9J7B - chains J and C of the 11 polymer chains in the assembly; structure by electron microscopy, 4.12 A resolution (low resolution: residue-level contacts below are approximate; hydrogen-bond / salt-bridge calls are withheld).

Chain J:
Molecule: Protein fem-1 homolog B
Organism: Homo sapiens
UniProtKB: Q9UK73 (FEM1B_HUMAN); residue numbers follow UniProt; this construct covers 1-627
Sequence (627 residues; row label = number of the first residue in the row):
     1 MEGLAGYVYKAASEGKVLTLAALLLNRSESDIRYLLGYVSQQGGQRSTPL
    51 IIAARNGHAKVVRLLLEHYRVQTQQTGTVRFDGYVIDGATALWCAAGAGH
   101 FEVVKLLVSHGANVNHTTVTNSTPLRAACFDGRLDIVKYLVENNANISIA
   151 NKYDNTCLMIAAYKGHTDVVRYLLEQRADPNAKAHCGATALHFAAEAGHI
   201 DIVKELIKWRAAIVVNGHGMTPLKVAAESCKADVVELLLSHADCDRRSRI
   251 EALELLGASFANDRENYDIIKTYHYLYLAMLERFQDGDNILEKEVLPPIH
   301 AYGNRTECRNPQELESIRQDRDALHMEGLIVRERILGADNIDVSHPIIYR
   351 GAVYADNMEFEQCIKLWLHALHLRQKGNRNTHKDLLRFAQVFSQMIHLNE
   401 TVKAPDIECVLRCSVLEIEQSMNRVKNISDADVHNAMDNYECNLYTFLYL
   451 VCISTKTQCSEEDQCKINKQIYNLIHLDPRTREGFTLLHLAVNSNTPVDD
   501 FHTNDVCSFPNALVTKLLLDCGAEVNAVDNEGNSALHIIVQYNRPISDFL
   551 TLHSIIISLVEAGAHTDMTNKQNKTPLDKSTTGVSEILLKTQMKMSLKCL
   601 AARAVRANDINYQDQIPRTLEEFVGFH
Curated features (UniProtKB/Swiss-Prot):
  - binding site (Zn(2+)): His185, Cys186, His218
  - site: Asp342, Val343 (Cleavage)
  - mutagenesis: Asp82 (D82A: Abolished binding to -Gly-Leu-Asp-Arg C-degron at the C-terminus; when associated with A-131), Phe130 (F130A: Abolished binding to -Gly-Leu-Asp-Arg C-degron at the C-terminus), Asp131 (D131A: Abolished binding to -Gly-Leu-Asp-Arg C-degron at the C-terminus; when associated with A-82), Tyr163 (Y163A: Strongly reduced binding to -Gly-Leu-Asp-Arg C-degron at the C-terminus; when associated with A-193), Phe193 (F193A: Strongly reduced binding to -Gly-Leu-Asp-Arg C-degron at the C-terminus; when associated with A-163), Asp342 (D342A: Prevents cleavage by a caspase-3-like protease), Asp356 (D356A: Does not affect cleavage by a caspase-3-like protease), Leu597 (L597A: Abolished ability to promote ubiquitination of target proteins such as GLI1)

Chain C:
Molecule: Mitochondrial import receptor subunit TOM20 homolog
Organism: Homo sapiens
UniProtKB: Q15388 (TOM20_HUMAN); numbering as in UniProt (aligned over 25-145)
Sequence (121 residues; row label = number of the first residue in the row):
    25 DRKRRSDPNFKNRLRERRKKQKLAKERAGLSKLPDLKDAEAVQKFFLEEI
    75 QLGEELLAQGEYEKGVDHLTNAIAVCGQPQQLLQVLQQTLPPPVFQMLLT
   125 KLPTISQRIVSAQSLAEDDVE
Not modelled in the structure: 25-65, 127-145
Curated features (UniProtKB/Swiss-Prot):
  - modified residue (Phosphoserine): Ser135, Ser138
  - cross-link (Glycyl lysine isopeptide (Lys-Gly)): Lys35 (interchain with G-Cter in ubiquitin), Lys56 (interchain with G-Cter in ubiquitin), Lys61 (interchain with G-Cter in ubiquitin), Lys68 (interchain with G-Cter in ubiquitin)
  - mutagenesis: Lys56 (K56R: Defects in mitophagy; when associated with R-61 and R-68), Lys61 (K61R: Defects in mitophagy; when associated with R-56 and R-68), Lys68 (K68R: Defects in mitophagy; when associated with R-56 and R-61)

Chain J / chain C interface:
Residue-residue contacts - 4 pairs, chain J then chain C:
  Leu18(J) with Leu110(C); Thr113(C)
  Thr19(J) with Glu78(C)
  Asn26(J) with Gly101(C)
Interface residues without a listed pair, chain J (5 interface residues in all): Leu25, Lys60
Interface residues without a listed pair, chain C (6 interface residues in all): Val109, Gln112

Summary:
The interface between chain J and chain C involves 5 residues on one side and 6 on the other. From UniProt: 3
Zn2+-binding residues and 8 mutagenesis sites on chain J; 3 mutagenesis sites on chain C.
Chain J is Protein fem-1 homolog B and chain C is Mitochondrial import receptor subunit TOM20 homolog, both
from Homo sapiens; the structure, local refinement of FEM1B bound with TOM20(tetramer), was determined by
electron microscopy (same publication as 9J7A, 9JCE and 9LKX).
